PDB entry 4A3B | X-ray diffraction, 3.50 A resolution | chains A and H of the 15 polymer chains in the assembly

== Chain A ==
Molecule: DNA-directed RNA polymerase II subunit RPB1
Source organism: Saccharomyces cerevisiae
Notes: EC 2.7.7.6
UniProt: P04050 (RPB1_YEAST); residues 1-1732 here = UniProt positions 1-1732
Amino-acid sequence (1732 residues; each row starts with the number of its first residue):
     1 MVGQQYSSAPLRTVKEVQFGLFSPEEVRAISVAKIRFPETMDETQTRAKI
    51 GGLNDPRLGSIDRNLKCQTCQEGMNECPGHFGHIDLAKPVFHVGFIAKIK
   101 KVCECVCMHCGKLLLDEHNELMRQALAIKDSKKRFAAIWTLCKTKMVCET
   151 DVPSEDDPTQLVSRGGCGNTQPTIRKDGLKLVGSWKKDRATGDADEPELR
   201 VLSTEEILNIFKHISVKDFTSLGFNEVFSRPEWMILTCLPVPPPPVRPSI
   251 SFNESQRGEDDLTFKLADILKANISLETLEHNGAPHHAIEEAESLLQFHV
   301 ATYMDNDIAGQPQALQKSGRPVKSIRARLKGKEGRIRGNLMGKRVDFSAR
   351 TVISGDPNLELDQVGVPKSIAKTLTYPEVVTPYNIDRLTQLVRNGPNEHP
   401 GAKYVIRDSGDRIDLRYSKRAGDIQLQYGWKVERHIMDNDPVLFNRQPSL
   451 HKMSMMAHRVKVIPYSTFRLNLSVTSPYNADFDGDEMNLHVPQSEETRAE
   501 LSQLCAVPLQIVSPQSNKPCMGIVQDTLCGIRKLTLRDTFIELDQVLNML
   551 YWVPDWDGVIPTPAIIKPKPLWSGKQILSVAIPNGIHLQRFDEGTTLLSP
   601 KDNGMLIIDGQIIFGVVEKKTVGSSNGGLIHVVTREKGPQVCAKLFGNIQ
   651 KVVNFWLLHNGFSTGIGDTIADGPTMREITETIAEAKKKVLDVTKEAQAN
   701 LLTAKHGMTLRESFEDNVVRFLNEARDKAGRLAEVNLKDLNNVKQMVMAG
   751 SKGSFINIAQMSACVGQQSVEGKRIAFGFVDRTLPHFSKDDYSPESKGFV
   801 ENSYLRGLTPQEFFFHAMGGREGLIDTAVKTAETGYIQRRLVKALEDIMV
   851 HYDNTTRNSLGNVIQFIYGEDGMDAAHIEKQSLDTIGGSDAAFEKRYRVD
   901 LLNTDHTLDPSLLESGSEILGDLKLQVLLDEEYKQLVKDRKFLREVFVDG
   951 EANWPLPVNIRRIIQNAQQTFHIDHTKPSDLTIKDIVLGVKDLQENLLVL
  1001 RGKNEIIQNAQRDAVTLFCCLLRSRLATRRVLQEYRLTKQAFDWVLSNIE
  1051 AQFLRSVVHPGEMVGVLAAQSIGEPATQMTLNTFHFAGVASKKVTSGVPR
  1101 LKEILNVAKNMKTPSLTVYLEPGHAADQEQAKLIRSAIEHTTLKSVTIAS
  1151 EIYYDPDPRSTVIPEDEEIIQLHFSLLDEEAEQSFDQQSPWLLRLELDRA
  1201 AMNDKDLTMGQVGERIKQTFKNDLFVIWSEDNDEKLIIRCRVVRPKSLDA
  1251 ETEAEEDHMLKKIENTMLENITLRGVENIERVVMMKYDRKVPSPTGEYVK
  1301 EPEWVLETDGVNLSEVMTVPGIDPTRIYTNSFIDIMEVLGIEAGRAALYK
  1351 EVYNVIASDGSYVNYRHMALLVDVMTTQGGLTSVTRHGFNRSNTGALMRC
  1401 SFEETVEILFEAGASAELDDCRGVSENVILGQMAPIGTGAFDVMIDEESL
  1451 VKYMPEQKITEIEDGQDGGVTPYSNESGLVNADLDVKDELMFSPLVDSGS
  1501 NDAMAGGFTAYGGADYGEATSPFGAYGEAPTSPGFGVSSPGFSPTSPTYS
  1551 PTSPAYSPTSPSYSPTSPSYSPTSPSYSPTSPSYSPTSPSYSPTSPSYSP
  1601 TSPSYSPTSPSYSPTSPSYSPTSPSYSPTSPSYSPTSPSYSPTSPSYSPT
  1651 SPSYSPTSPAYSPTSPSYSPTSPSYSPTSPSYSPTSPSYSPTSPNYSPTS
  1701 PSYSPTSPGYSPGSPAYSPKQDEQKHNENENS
Not modelled in the structure: 1-2, 1081-1091, 1177-1186, 1244-1253, 1456-1732
Curated features (UniProtKB/Swiss-Prot):
  - region: Pro-248 to Asp-260 (Lid loop), Asn-306 to Lys-323 (Rudder loop), Pro-810 to Glu-822 (Bridging helix)
  - binding site (Zn(2+)): Cys-67, Cys-70, Cys-77, His-80, Cys-107, Cys-110, Cys-148, Cys-167
  - binding site (Mg(2+)): Asp-481, Asp-483, Asp-485
  - modified residue: Thr-1471 (Phosphothreonine)
  - cross-link (Glycyl lysine isopeptide (Lys-Gly)): Lys-695 (interchain with G-Cter in ubiquitin), Lys-1246 (interchain with G-Cter in ubiquitin), Lys-1350 (interchain with G-Cter in ubiquitin)
  - natural variant: Ser-1653 to Pro-1659 (deletion: In strain: A364A)
  - mutagenesis: Lys-1246 (K1246R: Impairs ubiquitination during transcription stress)
Bound ions: Zn2+ site 1: Cys-67, Cys-70, Cys-77, His-80; Zn2+ site 2: Cys-107, Cys-110, Cys-148, Cys-167; Mg2+: Asp-481, Asp-483, Asp-485 (shared with 1 residue of chain P)
From the paper describing this entry:
  - mutagenesis - Q1078N, Q1078S: abolished growth (citing earlier work)

== Chain H ==
Molecule: DNA-directed RNA polymerases I, II, and III subunit rpabc 3
Source organism: Saccharomyces cerevisiae
UniProt: P20436 (RPAB3_YEAST); numbering as in UniProt (aligned over 1-146)
Amino-acid sequence (146 residues; row label = number of the first residue in the row):
     1 MSNTLFDDIFQVSEVDPGRYNKVCRIEAASTTQDQCKLTLDINVELFPVA
    51 AQDSLTVTIASSLNLEDTPANDSSATRSWRPPQAGDRSLADDYDYVMYGT
   101 AYKFEEVSKDLIAVYYSFGGLLMRLEGNYRNLNNLKQENAYLLIRR
Not modelled in the structure: 1, 64-75
Curated features (UniProtKB/Swiss-Prot):
  - region: Asp-16 to Thr-39 (Non-specific ssDNA binding)
  - modified residue: Ser-2 (N-acetylserine), Thr-68 (Phosphothreonine)

== Interface between chain A and chain H ==
Residue-residue contacts (67):
  Arg-537(A) with Tyr-20(H); Val-23(H); Arg-25(H); Asp-41(H), salt bridge; Gly-120(H), hydrogen bond (side chain-backbone); Leu-121(H); Leu-122(H)
  Asp-538(A) with Tyr-20(H); Asn-21(H), hydrogen bond (side chain-backbone); Lys-22(H), hydrogen bond (side chain-backbone); Val-23(H)
  Phe-540(A) with Val-23(H), hydrophobic; Asn-43(H); Leu-121(H), hydrophobic
  Leu-543(A) with Trp-79(H), hydrophobic
  Val-559(A) with Ser-78(H)
  Ile-560(A) with Ser-78(H), hydrogen bond (backbone-side chain); Trp-79(H)
  Thr-562(A) with Tyr-98(H)
  Pro-563(A) with Trp-79(H); Tyr-98(H)
  Ala-564(A) with Met-97(H); Tyr-98(H), hydrogen bond (backbone-backbone); Phe-118(H)
  Ile-565(A) with Asn-43(H); Tyr-95(H); Val-96(H)
  Ile-566(A) with Val-96(H), hydrogen bond (backbone-backbone); Met-97(H); Tyr-98(H), hydrophobic; Tyr-141(H), hydrophobic
  Lys-567(A) with Tyr-95(H); Val-96(H), hydrogen bond (backbone-backbone)
  Pro-568(A) with Leu-46(H); Asp-94(H); Tyr-95(H)
  Pro-570(A) with Trp-79(H), hydrophobic
  Leu-571(A) with Leu-46(H), hydrophobic
  Trp-572(A) with Trp-79(H), hydrophobic
  Ser-573(A) with Gly-119(H), hydrogen bond (side chain-backbone)
  Lys-575(A) with Gly-120(H)
  Leu-597(A) with Tyr-102(H), hydrogen bond (backbone-side chain); Lys-103(H); Tyr-115(H)
  Leu-598(A) with Arg-25(H), hydrogen bond (backbone-side chain); Thr-39(H); Tyr-102(H); Tyr-115(H), hydrophobic; Leu-122(H), hydrophobic; Met-123(H); Arg-124(H)
  Ser-599(A) with Arg-25(H), hydrogen bond (backbone-side chain); Leu-122(H)
  Pro-600(A) with Arg-25(H)
  Asp-602(A) with Tyr-20(H)
  Leu-606(A) with Tyr-102(H), hydrophobic
  Ile-608(A) with Tyr-102(H), hydrophobic
  Ile-613(A) with Tyr-102(H), hydrophobic; Ser-117(H), hydrogen bond (backbone-side chain); Gly-120(H); Leu-122(H)
  Phe-614(A) with Leu-122(H), hydrophobic
  Lys-738(A) with Arg-19(H)
  Asp-739(A) with Arg-19(H), salt bridge
  Lys-744(A) with Arg-19(H)
  Asp-974(A) with Lys-136(H), salt bridge
  His-975(A) with Lys-136(H)
Other interface residues (no listed pair), chain A (38 interface residues in all): Leu-536, Pro-561, Lys-601, Leu-737, Ile-973, Thr-976
Other interface residues (no listed pair), chain H (32 interface residues in all): Arg-77, Pro-81

== Overview ==
38 residues of chain A face 32 of chain H across their interface, with 12 hydrogen bonds and 3 salt bridges.
Polar contacts include Arg-537(A)/Asp-41(H), Asp-739(A)/Arg-19(H) and Asp-974(A)/Lys-136(H). UniProt lists 8
Zn2+-binding residues, 3 Mg2+-binding residues and one mutagenesis site on chain A. The paper reports that
Q1078N and Q1078S of chain A abolish growth.
Chain A is DNA-directed RNA polymerase II subunit RPB1 and chain H is DNA-directed RNA polymerases I, II, and
III subunit rpabc 3, both from Saccharomyces cerevisiae; the structure, RNA Polymerase II initial transcribing
complex with a 4nt DNA-RNA hybrid, was determined by X-ray diffraction (same publication as 4A3C, 4A3D, 4A3E,
4A3F, 4A3G, 4A3I and 4 further entries).
